Entry 9AZT (X-ray diffraction, 2.94 A resolution); this record covers chains H and L of the 3 polymer chains in the assembly.

== Chain H ==
Name: CH67 Fab heavy chain
Organism: Homo sapiens
Notes: antibody fragment or engineered binder
Sequence (250 residues; row label = number of the first residue in the row):
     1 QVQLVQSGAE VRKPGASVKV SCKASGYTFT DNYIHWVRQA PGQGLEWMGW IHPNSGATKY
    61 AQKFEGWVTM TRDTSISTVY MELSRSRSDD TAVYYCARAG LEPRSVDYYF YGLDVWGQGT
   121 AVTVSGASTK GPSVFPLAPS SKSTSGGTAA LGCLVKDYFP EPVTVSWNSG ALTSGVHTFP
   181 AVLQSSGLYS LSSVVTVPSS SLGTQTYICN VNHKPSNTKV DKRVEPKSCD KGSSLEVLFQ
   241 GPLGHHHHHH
Not modelled in the structure: 227-250
Disulfide bonds: C22-C96, C153-C209
Reported in the primary citation:
  - conformationally variable residues (side-chain flip): Y108, F110

== Chain L ==
Name: CH67 Fab light chain
Organism: Homo sapiens
Notes: antibody fragment or engineered binder
Sequence (214 residues; numbered 1 to 214; the number before each row is that of its first residue):
     1 QSVLTQPPSV SVAPGQTATI TCGGNNIGRK RVDWFQQKPG QAPVLVVYED SDRPSGIPER
    61 FSDSNSGTTA TLTISRVEAG DEADYYCQVW DSDSDHVVFG GGTKLTVLGQ PKAAPSVTLF
   121 PPSSEELQAN KATLVCLISD FYPGAVTVAW KADSSPVKAG VETTTPSKQS NNKYAASSYL
   181 SLTPEQWKSH RSYSCQVTHE GSTVEKTVAP TECS
Not modelled in the structure: 1, 49-58, 212-214
Disulfide bonds: C22-C87, C136-C195
Reported in the primary citation:
  - conformationally variable residues (side-chain flip): W90

== Interface between chain H and chain L ==
Residue-residue contacts (69):
  V37(H) - F99(L)  hydrophobic
  Q39(H) - Q37(L)  hydrogen bond
  Q39(H) - Y86(L)
  G42(H) - T165(L)
  Q43(H) - Y86(L)
  G44(H) - Y86(L)
  L45(H) - Y86(L)  hydrophobic
  L45(H) - F99(L)
  W47(H) - H96(L)
  W47(H) - V97(L)
  W47(H) - F99(L)
  K59(H) - W90(L)
  K59(H) - D95(L)  salt bridge
  Y60(H) - H96(L)
  A61(H) - H96(L)
  Q62(H) - H96(L)
  Y95(H) - Q37(L)
  Y95(H) - Q41(L)
  Y95(H) - A42(L)  hydrophobic
  L101(H) - R31(L)
  P103(H) - R31(L)
  Y108(H) - K30(L)
  Y108(H) - R31(L)
  Y108(H) - V89(L)
  Y108(H) - W90(L)  hydrogen bond (side chain-backbone)
  Y109(H) - W90(L)
  F110(H) - R31(L)  hydrogen bond (backbone-side chain)
  F110(H) - Q88(L)
  F110(H) - W90(L)  hydrophobic
  F110(H) - V97(L)  hydrophobic
  G112(H) - R31(L)
  G112(H) - D33(L)
  L113(H) - F35(L)
  L113(H) - L45(L)
  D114(H) - L45(L)
  W116(H) - F35(L)
  W116(H) - P43(L)
  G117(H) - A42(L)
  S133(H) - K131(L)  hydrogen bond
  F135(H) - S123(L)
  F135(H) - E125(L)
  F135(H) - E126(L)
  F135(H) - K131(L)
  P136(H) - S123(L)
  P136(H) - E125(L)
  L137(H) - F120(L)  hydrophobic
  L137(H) - V135(L)  hydrophobic
  A138(H) - F120(L)
  A150(H) - F120(L)
  L154(H) - E126(L)
  L154(H) - T133(L)
  L154(H) - V135(L)  hydrophobic
  L154(H) - Y179(L)  hydrophobic
  K156(H) - E126(L)  salt bridge
  K156(H) - K131(L)
  K156(H) - T133(L)  hydrogen bond
  H177(H) - A175(L)
  F179(H) - L137(L)  hydrophobic
  F179(H) - S177(L)
  V182(H) - T164(L)
  V182(H) - Y179(L)  hydrophobic
  L183(H) - E162(L)
  Q184(H) - E162(L)
  S185(H) - E162(L)  hydrogen bond
  S190(H) - Y179(L)
  L191(H) - Y179(L)
  S192(H) - V135(L)
  S192(H) - Y179(L)  hydrogen bond (backbone-side chain)
  V194(H) - L137(L)  hydrophobic
Also at the interface, not in a pair above, chain H (46 interface residues in all): D107, Y111, Q118, L151, G152, D157
Also at the interface, not in a pair above, chain L (39 interface residues in all): R29, G101, T118, P121, A129, I138, Q169, A176

== Summary ==
46 residues of chain H and 39 residues of chain L are in contact; the contacts include 7 hydrogen bonds and 2
salt bridges. Among the polar pairs are K59(H)-D95(L), K156(H)-E126(L) and Q39(H)-Q37(L). The paper reports
conformational variability at Y108(H), F110(H) and W90(L).
Here chain H is CH67 Fab heavy chain and chain L is CH67 Fab light chain, both from Homo sapiens. Entry 9AZT
(CH67 Fab bound to A/Massachusetts/1/1990 influenza hemagglutinin head with a G189E mutation (1)) was
determined by X-ray diffraction, deposited together with 9AZV.
